3V6D - chains A and P of the 4 polymer chains in the assembly; structure by X-ray diffraction, 2.70 A resolution.

[Chain A]
Name: HIV-1 REVERSE TRANSCRIPTASE P66 subunit
Organism: Human immunodeficiency virus type 1 BH10
Notes: EC 2.7.7.49, 2.7.7.7
Reference sequence: P03366 (POL_HV1B1); residues 1-554 here correspond to UniProt positions 600-1153 (UniProt number = residue number + 599)
Chain sequence (556 residues; row label = number of the first residue in the row; numbers below 1 keep their minus sign (Met-1 is residue -1)):
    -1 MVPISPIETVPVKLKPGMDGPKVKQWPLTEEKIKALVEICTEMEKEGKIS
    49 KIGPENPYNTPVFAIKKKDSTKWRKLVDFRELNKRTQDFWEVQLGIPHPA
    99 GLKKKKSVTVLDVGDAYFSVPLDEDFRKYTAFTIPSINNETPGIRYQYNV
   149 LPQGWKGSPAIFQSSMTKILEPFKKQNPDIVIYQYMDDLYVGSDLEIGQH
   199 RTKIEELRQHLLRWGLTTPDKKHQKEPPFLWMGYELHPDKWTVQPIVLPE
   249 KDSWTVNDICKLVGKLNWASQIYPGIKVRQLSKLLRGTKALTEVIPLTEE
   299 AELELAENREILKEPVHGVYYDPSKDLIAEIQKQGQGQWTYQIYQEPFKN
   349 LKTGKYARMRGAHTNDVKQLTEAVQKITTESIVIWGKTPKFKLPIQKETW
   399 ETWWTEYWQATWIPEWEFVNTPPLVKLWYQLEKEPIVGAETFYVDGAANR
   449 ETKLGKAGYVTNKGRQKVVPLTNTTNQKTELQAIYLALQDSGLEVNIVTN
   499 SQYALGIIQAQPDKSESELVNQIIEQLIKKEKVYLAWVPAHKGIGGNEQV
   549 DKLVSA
Not modelled in the structure: -1
Construct notes: expression tag (-1 to 0); engineered mutation Cys258 (Gln857 in P03366), Ser280 (Cys879 in P03366), Asn498 (Asp1097 in P03366)
UniProt features mapped onto this chain:
  - region: Phe227 to His235 (RT 'primer grip')
  - motif: Trp398 to Trp414 (Tryptophan repeat motif)
  - binding site (Mg(2+)): Asp110, Asp185, Asp186, Asp443, Glu478, Asp549
  - site: Trp401 (Essential for RT p66/p51 heterodimerization), Trp414 (Essential for RT p66/p51 heterodimerization), Phe440, Tyr441 (Cleavage)
What the authors report for this chain:
  - binding site for the 21-nt DNA strand (chain P): Tyr183 to Asp186
  - mutagenesis - D498N: abolished catalytic activity (RNase H activity) (citing earlier work)
  - mutagenesis - D498N: unchanged catalytic activity (polymerase activity) (citing earlier work)
  - catalytic residues: Asp110, Asp185, Asp186 (citing earlier work)

[Chain P]
Molecule: 21-nt DNA strand
Sequence (21 nucleotides; numbered 802 to 822; the number before each row is that of its first residue):
   802 ACAGTCCCTGTTCGGXCGCCX
Not modelled in the structure: 802
Modified residues: MRG (N2-(3-mercaptopropyl)-2'-deoxyguanosine-5'-monophosphate) at position 817; ATM (3'-azido-3'-deoxythymidine-5'-monophosphate) at position 822

[How chain A and chain P interact]
Contacting residue pairs - 35 pairs, chain A then chain P:
  Asp110(A) - ATM_822(P)  base contact
  Tyr183(A) - DC821(P)  hydrogen bond to the base
  Tyr183(A) - ATM_822(P)  sugar contact
  Met184(A) - ATM_822(P)  sugar contact
  Asp185(A) - ATM_822(P)  base contact
  Asp186(A) - ATM_822(P)  base contact
  Met230(A) - DC821(P)  sugar contact
  Met230(A) - ATM_822(P)  phosphate contact
  Gly231(A) - DC821(P)  phosphate contact
  Asn255(A) - DC818(P)  phosphate contact
  Cys258(A) - MRG_817(P)  covalent bond
  Cys258(A) - DC818(P)  sugar contact
  Lys259(A) - DC818(P)  phosphate contact
  Lys259(A) - DG819(P)  salt bridge to the phosphate
  Gly262(A) - DG819(P)  sugar contact
  Lys263(A) - DG819(P)  sugar contact
  Lys263(A) - DC820(P)  phosphate contact
  Trp266(A) - DC820(P)  sugar contact
  Leu283(A) - MRG_817(P)  base contact
  Leu289(A) - MRG_817(P)  phosphate contact
  Leu289(A) - DC818(P)  phosphate contact
  Arg358(A) - DT812(P)  salt bridge to the phosphate
  Gly359(A) - DG811(P)  phosphate contact
  Ala360(A) - DG811(P)  hydrogen bond to the phosphate
  His361(A) - DT810(P)  salt bridge to the phosphate
  Arg448(A) - DT806(P)  hydrogen bond to the base
  Lys451(A) - DC808(P)  salt bridge to the phosphate
  Thr473(A) - DC808(P)  phosphate contact
  Thr473(A) - DC809(P)  hydrogen bond to the phosphate
  Gln475(A) - DC808(P)  phosphate contact
  Gln475(A) - DC809(P)  sugar contact
  Lys476(A) - DC809(P)  phosphate contact
  Tyr501(A) - DC809(P)  phosphate contact
  Tyr501(A) - DT810(P)  hydrogen bond to the phosphate
  Ile505(A) - DT810(P)  phosphate contact
Interface residues without a listed pair, chain P (14 interface residues in all): DG805, DC807

[Overview]
The interface between chain A and chain P involves 26 residues on one side and 14 on the other; the contacts
include 1 covalent bond, 5 hydrogen bonds and 4 salt bridges. Polar contacts include Tyr183(A)-DC821(P),
Arg448(A)-DT806(P) and Ala360(A)-DG811(P). The paper reports catalytic residues Asp110(A), Asp185(A) and
Asp186(A); D498N of chain A abolishes catalytic activity (RNase H activity).
Here chain A is HIV-1 REVERSE TRANSCRIPTASE P66 subunit (Human immunodeficiency virus type 1 BH10) and chain P
is a 21-nt DNA strand. Entry 3V6D (Crystal structure of HIV-1 reverse transcriptase (RT) cross-linked with
AZT-terminated DNA) was determined by X-ray diffraction (same publication as 3V4I and 3V81).
